PDB entry 5W6D | X-ray diffraction, 3.20 A resolution | chains G and B of the 6 polymer chains in the assembly

Chain G:
Name: BG505-SOSIP.v4.1-GT1-N137A gp120
Organism: Human immunodeficiency virus 1
Sequence (474 residues; numbered 31 to 513 plus 2 insertion-coded residues; 11 numbers in that range are skipped by the numbering (no residue carries them; nothing is unmodelled there); the number before each row is that of its first residue):
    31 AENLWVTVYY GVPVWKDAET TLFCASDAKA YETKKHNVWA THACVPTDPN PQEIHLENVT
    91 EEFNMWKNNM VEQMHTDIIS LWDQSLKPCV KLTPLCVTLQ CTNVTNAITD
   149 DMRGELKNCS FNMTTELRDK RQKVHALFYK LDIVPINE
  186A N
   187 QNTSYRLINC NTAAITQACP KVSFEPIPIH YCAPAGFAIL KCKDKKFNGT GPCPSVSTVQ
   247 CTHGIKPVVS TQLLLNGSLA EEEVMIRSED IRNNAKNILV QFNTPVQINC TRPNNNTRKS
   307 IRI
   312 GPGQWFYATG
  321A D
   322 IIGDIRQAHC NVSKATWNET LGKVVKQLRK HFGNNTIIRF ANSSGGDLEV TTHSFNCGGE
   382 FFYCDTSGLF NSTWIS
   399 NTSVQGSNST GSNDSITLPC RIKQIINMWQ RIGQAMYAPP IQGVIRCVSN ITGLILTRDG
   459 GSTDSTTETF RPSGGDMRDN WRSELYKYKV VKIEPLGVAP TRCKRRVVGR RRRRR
Disordered / not traced: 31, 62-63, 135-136, 149-151, 399-410, 507-513
Cystine bridges: Cys54-Cys74, Cys119-Cys205, Cys126-Cys196, Cys131-Cys157, Cys218-Cys247, Cys228-Cys239, Cys296-Cys331, Cys378-Cys445, Cys385-Cys418
Covalently attached groups: glycan linked to Asn88, Asn332; N-acetylglucosamine (NAG) linked to Asn156, Asn160, Asn234, Asn262, Asn295, Asn301, Asn363, Asn392, Asn448
What the authors report for this chain:
  - contacts within the chain: Arg308-Trp316, Trp316-Tyr318, Thr455-Ser471 (hydrogen bond)
  - post-translational modification sites: Asn156, Asn301, Asn332

Chain B:
Name: BG505-SOSIP.v4.1-GT1-N137A gp41
Organism: Human immunodeficiency virus 1
UniProtKB: Q2N0S6 (Q2N0S6_9HIV1); residues 512-664 here correspond to UniProt positions 509-661 (UniProt number = residue number - 3)
Sequence (153 residues; row label = number of the first residue in the row):
   512 AVGIGAVFLG FLGAAGSTMG AASMTLTVQA RNLLSGIVQQ QSNLLRAPEA QQHLLKLTVW
   572 GIKQLQARVL AVERYLRDQQ LLGIWGCSGK LICCTNVPWN SSWSNRNLSE IWDNMTWLQW
   632 DKEISNYTQI IYGLLEESQN QQEKNEQDLL ALD
Disordered / not traced: 512-517, 547-564
Sequence notes: conflict Pro559 (Ile556 in Q2N0S6), Cys605 (Thr602 in Q2N0S6)
Cystine bridges: Cys598-Cys604
Covalently attached groups: N-acetylglucosamine (NAG) linked to Asn637

How chain G and chain B interact:
Contacting residue pairs (107; chain G residue first):
  Leu34(G) - Pro609(B)
  Leu34(G) - Trp610(B)  hydrogen bond (backbone-backbone)
  Leu34(G) - Leu619(B)  hydrophobic
  Trp35(G) - Asn607(B)
  Trp35(G) - Val608(B)
  Trp35(G) - Pro609(B)  hydrophobic
  Val36(G) - Thr606(B)  hydrogen bond (backbone-side chain)
  Val36(G) - Val608(B)  hydrogen bond (backbone-backbone)
  Val36(G) - Trp610(B)  hydrophobic
  Val36(G) - Trp614(B)  hydrophobic
  Val36(G) - Leu646(B)  hydrophobic
  Thr37(G) - Cys604(B)
  Thr37(G) - Cys605(B)
  Val38(G) - Trp596(B)  hydrophobic
  Val38(G) - Leu602(B)
  Val38(G) - Ile603(B)
  Val38(G) - Cys604(B)  hydrogen bond (backbone-backbone)
  Val38(G) - Leu646(B)  hydrophobic
  Tyr39(G) - Ser534(B)
  Tyr39(G) - Leu537(B)  hydrophobic
  Tyr39(G) - Leu602(B)
  Tyr39(G) - Ile603(B)  hydrophobic
  Tyr39(G) - Trp623(B)
  Tyr39(G) - Trp628(B)  hydrophobic
  Tyr40(G) - Leu537(B)
  Tyr40(G) - Leu544(B)
  Tyr40(G) - Tyr586(B)
  Tyr40(G) - Asp589(B)
  Tyr40(G) - Gln590(B)  hydrogen bond
  Tyr40(G) - Leu593(B)  hydrophobic
  Tyr40(G) - Leu602(B)  hydrogen bond (backbone-backbone)
  Gly41(G) - Leu537(B)
  Gly41(G) - Gln540(B)  hydrogen bond (backbone-side chain)
  Val42(G) - Trp628(B)
  Pro43(G) - Leu523(B)  hydrophobic
  Pro43(G) - Ala526(B)  hydrophobic
  Pro43(G) - Leu629(B)
  Val44(G) - Trp628(B)  hydrophobic
  Val44(G) - Leu629(B)  hydrophobic
  Val44(G) - Asp632(B)
  Trp45(G) - Leu523(B)  hydrophobic
  Trp45(G) - Ala526(B)  hydrophobic
  Trp45(G) - Leu629(B)
  Lys46(G) - Asp632(B)  salt bridge
  Thr50(G) - Leu581(B)
  Thr51(G) - Ala578(B)
  Leu52(G) - Lys574(B)
  Cys54(G) - Trp571(B)  hydrophobic
  Trp69(G) - Trp571(B)  hydrogen bond (backbone-side chain)
  Thr71(G) - Thr569(B)
  Thr71(G) - Trp571(B)  hydrogen bond
  Cys74(G) - Trp571(B)  hydrogen bond
  Val75(G) - Gln575(B)
  Ile84(G) - Leu520(B)
  Ile84(G) - Gly521(B)
  Ile84(G) - Phe522(B)
  Leu86(G) - Phe522(B)
  Leu86(G) - Leu523(B)
  Leu86(G) - Gly524(B)
  Glu87(G) - Gly527(B)
  Asn88(G) - Gly527(B)
  Val89(G) - Gly527(B)
  Gln103(G) - Lys574(B)
  Asp107(G) - Lys574(B)  salt bridge
  Ser110(G) - Val570(B)
  Leu111(G) - Val570(B)  hydrophobic
  Leu111(G) - Trp571(B)  hydrophobic
  Pro220(G) - Ala578(B)
  Ala221(G) - Leu545(B)
  Ala221(G) - Ala582(B)
  Gly222(G) - Leu544(B)
  Gly222(G) - Arg585(B)
  Phe223(G) - Leu581(B)  hydrophobic
  Phe223(G) - Arg585(B)
  Thr244(G) - Phe522(B)
  Lys490(G) - Arg585(B)
  Ile491(G) - Phe522(B)  hydrophobic
  Ile491(G) - Leu523(B)  hydrophobic
  Ile491(G) - Leu544(B)  hydrophobic
  Ile491(G) - Arg585(B)  hydrogen bond (backbone-side chain)
  Pro493(G) - Leu544(B)  hydrophobic
  Pro493(G) - Asp589(B)
  Leu494(G) - Asp589(B)
  Leu494(G) - Leu592(B)  hydrophobic
  Leu494(G) - Leu593(B)  hydrophobic
  Leu494(G) - Tyr643(B)
  Gly495(G) - Trp628(B)
  Val496(G) - Trp631(B)  hydrogen bond (backbone-side chain)
  Ala497(G) - Met530(B)  hydrophobic
  Ala497(G) - Trp623(B)  hydrophobic
  Pro498(G) - Trp610(B)  hydrophobic
  Pro498(G) - Ile622(B)  hydrophobic
  Pro498(G) - Trp623(B)  hydrogen bond (backbone-side chain)
  Pro498(G) - Trp631(B)
  Thr499(G) - Trp623(B)
  Arg500(G) - Leu619(B)
  Cys501(G) - Cys605(B)  disulfide
  Lys502(G) - Thr606(B)
  Arg503(G) - Trp596(B)  hydrogen bond (side chain-backbone)
  Arg503(G) - Cys598(B)
  Arg503(G) - Cys604(B)
  Arg503(G) - Cys605(B)  hydrogen bond (side chain-backbone)
  Arg503(G) - Thr606(B)  hydrogen bond (backbone-backbone)
  Arg503(G) - Asn607(B)
  Arg503(G) - Gln650(B)  hydrogen bond
  Arg503(G) - Asn651(B)
  Arg503(G) - Glu654(B)  salt bridge
Other interface residues (no listed pair), chain G (54 interface residues in all): Phe53, Ala73, Tyr217, Ala224, Glu492, Val506
Other interface residues (no listed pair), chain B (57 interface residues in all): Ala525, Ala533, Ser546, Gly597, Ile642, Gln658
Inter-chain disulfides: Cys501(G)-Cys605(B)

Summary:
Chain G and chain B form an interface of 54 and 57 residues respectively, with 1 disulfide bond, 17 hydrogen
bonds and 3 salt bridges. Among the polar pairs are Lys46(G)-Asp632(B), Asp107(G)-Lys574(B) and
Arg503(G)-Glu654(B). From the paper: modification sites Asn156(G), Asn301(G) and Asn332(G); contacts within
the chain involving Trp316(G), Arg308(G) and Tyr318(G) among others.
Chain G is BG505-SOSIP.v4.1-GT1-N137A gp120 and chain B is BG505-SOSIP.v4.1-GT1-N137A gp41, both from Human
immunodeficiency virus 1; the structure, Crystal structure of BG505-SOSIP.v4.1-GT1-N137A in complex with Fabs
35022 and 9H/109L, was determined by X-ray diffraction.
